PDB entry 1MOK | X-ray diffraction, 2.80 A resolution | chains A and B

== Chain A (and B) ==
Protein: orf3
From: Xanthobacter autotrophicus
Notes: EC 1.8.1.5; chain B of this document is another copy of the same molecule, construct and numbering; everything in this record applies to it too
Reference sequence: Q56839 (XECC_XANP2); numbering as in UniProt (aligned over 1-523)
Amino-acid sequence (523 residues; numbered 1 to 523; the number before each row is that of its first residue):
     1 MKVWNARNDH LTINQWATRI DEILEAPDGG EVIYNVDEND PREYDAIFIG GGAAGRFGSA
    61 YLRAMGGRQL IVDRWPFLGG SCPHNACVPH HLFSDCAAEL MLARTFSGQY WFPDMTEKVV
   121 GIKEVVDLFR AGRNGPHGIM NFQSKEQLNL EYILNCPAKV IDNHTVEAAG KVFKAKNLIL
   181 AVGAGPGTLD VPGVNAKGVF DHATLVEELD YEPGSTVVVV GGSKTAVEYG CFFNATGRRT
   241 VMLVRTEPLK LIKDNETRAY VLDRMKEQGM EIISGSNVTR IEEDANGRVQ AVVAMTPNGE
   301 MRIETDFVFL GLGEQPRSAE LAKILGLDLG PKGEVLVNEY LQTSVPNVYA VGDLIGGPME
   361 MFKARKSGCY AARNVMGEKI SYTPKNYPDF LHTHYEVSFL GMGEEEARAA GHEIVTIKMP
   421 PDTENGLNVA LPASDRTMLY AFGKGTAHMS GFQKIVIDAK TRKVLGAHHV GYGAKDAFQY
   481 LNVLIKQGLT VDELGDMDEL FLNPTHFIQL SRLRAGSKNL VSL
Not modelled in the structure: 1
Cystine bridges: Cys-82/Cys-87
Residues lining bound ligands: FAD (flavin-adenine dinucleotide): Gly-50, Gly-51, Gly-52, Ala-53, Ala-54, Gly-55, Val-72, Asp-73, Arg-74, Trp-75, Gly-79, Gly-80, Ser-81, Cys-82, Asn-85, Ala-86, Cys-87, His-90, His-91, Cys-156, Pro-157, Ala-158, Ala-181, Val-182, Gly-183, His-202, Thr-225, Glu-228, Tyr-229, Glu-314, Arg-317, Gly-352, Asp-353, Met-359, Glu-360, Met-361, Phe-362, Ala-364, Phe-390
UniProt features mapped onto this chain:
  - binding site (FAD): Ala-53, Ala-54, Ser-81, Ala-158, Asp-353, Met-361, Phe-501
  - binding site (2-oxopropyl-coenzyme M): Arg-56, Cys-82, Arg-365
  - binding site (NADP(+)): Gly-222 to Thr-225, Arg-245, Thr-246, Glu-360

== Interface between chain A and chain B ==
Residue-residue contacts (163; chain A residue first):
  Thr-12(A) / Glu-424(B)  hydrogen bond
  Ile-13(A) / Thr-423(B)
  Asn-14(A) / Glu-424(B)
  Asn-14(A) / Asn-425(B)  hydrogen bond
  Phe-57(A) / Gln-509(B)
  Phe-57(A) / Arg-512(B)
  Ala-60(A) / Leu-513(B)  hydrophobic
  Tyr-61(A) / Arg-512(B)
  Cys-82(A) / Phe-501(B)  hydrophobic
  Cys-87(A) / Leu-502(B)  hydrophobic
  Val-88(A) / Met-438(B)  hydrophobic
  Val-88(A) / Phe-442(B)  hydrophobic
  Val-88(A) / Leu-502(B)  hydrophobic
  His-91(A) / Asp-435(B)  salt bridge
  His-91(A) / Phe-501(B)
  His-91(A) / Leu-502(B)  hydrogen bond (side chain-backbone)
  Leu-92(A) / Met-438(B)  hydrophobic
  Leu-92(A) / Leu-439(B)
  Asp-95(A) / Ser-434(B)
  Asp-95(A) / Asp-435(B)
  Asp-95(A) / Arg-436(B)  hydrogen bond (side chain-backbone)
  Asp-95(A) / Thr-437(B)
  Asp-95(A) / Met-438(B)  hydrogen bond (side chain-backbone)
  Cys-96(A) / Trp-111(B)  hydrophobic
  Ala-98(A) / Arg-436(B)
  Glu-99(A) / Glu-99(B)
  Glu-99(A) / Leu-102(B)
  Glu-99(A) / Trp-111(B)
  Glu-99(A) / Arg-436(B)  salt bridge
  Leu-100(A) / Trp-111(B)
  Leu-102(A) / Glu-99(B)
  Tyr-110(A) / Glu-124(B)
  Tyr-110(A) / Leu-128(B)
  Trp-111(A) / Cys-96(B)  hydrophobic
  Trp-111(A) / Glu-99(B)
  Trp-111(A) / Leu-100(B)  hydrophobic
  Trp-111(A) / Val-120(B)  hydrophobic
  Pro-113(A) / Pro-113(B)
  Val-120(A) / Trp-111(B)  hydrophobic
  Glu-124(A) / Tyr-110(B)
  Leu-128(A) / Tyr-110(B)
  Leu-128(A) / Phe-442(B)
  Gly-132(A) / Phe-442(B)
  Arg-133(A) / Phe-442(B)
  Pro-136(A) / Ala-430(B)  hydrophobic
  Ile-139(A) / Leu-431(B)  hydrophobic
  Met-361(A) / Phe-501(B)  hydrophobic
  Phe-362(A) / Asp-498(B)
  Phe-362(A) / Glu-499(B)
  Arg-365(A) / Glu-499(B)  salt bridge
  Arg-365(A) / Phe-501(B)
  Arg-365(A) / Gln-509(B)
  Arg-365(A) / Arg-512(B)
  Lys-366(A) / Asp-496(B)  hydrogen bond (side chain-backbone)
  Lys-366(A) / Met-497(B)
  Lys-366(A) / Asp-498(B)  salt bridge
  Lys-366(A) / Arg-512(B)
  Tyr-370(A) / Asp-496(B)
  Pro-388(A) / Asp-498(B)
  Pro-388(A) / Leu-500(B)
  Phe-390(A) / Leu-500(B)  hydrophobic
  Phe-390(A) / Phe-501(B)
  His-392(A) / Asp-435(B)  salt bridge
  Glu-396(A) / Asp-435(B)
  Thr-423(A) / Ile-13(B)
  Glu-424(A) / Thr-12(B)  hydrogen bond
  Glu-424(A) / Asn-14(B)
  Asn-425(A) / Ile-13(B)
  Asn-425(A) / Asn-14(B)  hydrogen bond
  Val-429(A) / Ile-139(B)  hydrophobic
  Ala-430(A) / Pro-136(B)  hydrophobic
  Asp-435(A) / His-91(B)  salt bridge
  Asp-435(A) / Asp-95(B)
  Asp-435(A) / His-392(B)  salt bridge
  Asp-435(A) / Glu-396(B)
  Asp-435(A) / Lys-475(B)  salt bridge
  Arg-436(A) / Asp-95(B)  hydrogen bond (backbone-side chain)
  Arg-436(A) / Ala-98(B)
  Arg-436(A) / Glu-99(B)  salt bridge
  Arg-436(A) / Arg-436(B)
  Arg-436(A) / Tyr-472(B)
  Thr-437(A) / Asp-95(B)
  Met-438(A) / Val-88(B)  hydrophobic
  Met-438(A) / His-91(B)
  Met-438(A) / Leu-92(B)
  Met-438(A) / Asp-95(B)  hydrogen bond (backbone-side chain)
  Leu-439(A) / Leu-92(B)  hydrophobic
  Phe-442(A) / Val-88(B)  hydrophobic
  Phe-442(A) / Leu-128(B)
  Phe-442(A) / Phe-129(B)
  Phe-442(A) / Gly-132(B)
  Phe-442(A) / Arg-133(B)
  Tyr-472(A) / Arg-436(B)
  Gly-473(A) / Gly-473(B)
  Gly-473(A) / Asp-476(B)
  Lys-475(A) / Asp-435(B)  salt bridge
  Lys-475(A) / Leu-500(B)
  Lys-475(A) / Leu-502(B)  hydrogen bond (side chain-backbone)
  Asp-476(A) / Gly-473(B)
  Asp-476(A) / Ala-477(B)
  Asp-476(A) / Asn-503(B)
  Asp-476(A) / Pro-504(B)
  Asp-476(A) / Thr-505(B)  hydrogen bond
  Ala-477(A) / Asp-476(B)
  Ala-477(A) / Ala-477(B)  hydrophobic
  Ala-477(A) / Tyr-480(B)  hydrophobic
  Gln-479(A) / Asp-498(B)
  Gln-479(A) / Glu-499(B)
  Gln-479(A) / Leu-500(B)  hydrogen bond (side chain-backbone)
  Gln-479(A) / Asn-503(B)  hydrogen bond
  Gln-479(A) / Thr-505(B)
  Gln-479(A) / Ile-508(B)
  Tyr-480(A) / Ala-477(B)  hydrophobic
  Tyr-480(A) / Tyr-480(B)  hydrophobic
  Tyr-480(A) / Met-497(B)  hydrophobic
  Tyr-480(A) / Thr-505(B)  hydrogen bond
  Tyr-480(A) / Ile-508(B)
  Val-483(A) / Leu-484(B)  hydrophobic
  Val-483(A) / Met-497(B)  hydrophobic
  Leu-484(A) / Val-483(B)  hydrophobic
  Leu-484(A) / Leu-484(B)  hydrophobic
  Leu-484(A) / Gln-487(B)
  Gln-487(A) / Gln-487(B)  hydrogen bond
  Asp-496(A) / Lys-366(B)  hydrogen bond (backbone-side chain)
  Asp-496(A) / Tyr-370(B)  hydrogen bond
  Met-497(A) / Lys-366(B)  hydrogen bond (backbone-side chain)
  Met-497(A) / Tyr-480(B)  hydrophobic
  Met-497(A) / Val-483(B)  hydrophobic
  Asp-498(A) / Phe-362(B)
  Asp-498(A) / Lys-366(B)  salt bridge
  Asp-498(A) / Pro-388(B)
  Asp-498(A) / Gln-479(B)
  Glu-499(A) / Phe-362(B)
  Glu-499(A) / Arg-365(B)  salt bridge
  Glu-499(A) / Gln-479(B)
  Leu-500(A) / Pro-388(B)
  Leu-500(A) / Phe-390(B)  hydrophobic
  Leu-500(A) / Lys-475(B)
  Leu-500(A) / Gln-479(B)  hydrogen bond (backbone-side chain)
  Phe-501(A) / Cys-82(B)  hydrophobic
  Phe-501(A) / His-91(B)
  Phe-501(A) / Met-361(B)  hydrophobic
  Phe-501(A) / Arg-365(B)
  Phe-501(A) / Phe-390(B)
  Leu-502(A) / Cys-87(B)  hydrophobic
  Leu-502(A) / His-91(B)  hydrogen bond (backbone-side chain)
  Leu-502(A) / Lys-475(B)  hydrogen bond (backbone-side chain)
  Asn-503(A) / Asp-476(B)
  Asn-503(A) / Gln-479(B)  hydrogen bond
  Pro-504(A) / Asp-476(B)
  Thr-505(A) / Asp-476(B)  hydrogen bond
  Thr-505(A) / Gln-479(B)
  Thr-505(A) / Tyr-480(B)  hydrogen bond
  Ile-508(A) / Gln-479(B)
  Gln-509(A) / Phe-57(B)
  Gln-509(A) / Arg-365(B)
  Arg-512(A) / Phe-57(B)
  Arg-512(A) / Tyr-61(B)
  Arg-512(A) / Arg-365(B)
  Arg-512(A) / Lys-366(B)
  Leu-513(A) / Phe-57(B)  hydrophobic
  Leu-513(A) / Ala-60(B)  hydrophobic
  Gly-516(A) / Tyr-61(B)
Other interface residues (no listed pair), chain A (94 interface residues in all): Arg-56, Ala-64, Ala-103, Met-115, Lys-118, Phe-129, Cys-369, Tyr-382, Tyr-387, Asp-389, Asp-422, Leu-431, Ser-434, Gly-443, Ala-474, Phe-478, Leu-481, Asn-482, Leu-494, Phe-507, Ser-517, Lys-518
Other interface residues (no listed pair), chain B (92 interface residues in all): Arg-56, Ala-64, Ala-103, Met-115, Lys-118, Gln-147, Cys-369, Tyr-382, Asn-386, Tyr-387, Asp-389, Val-429, Gly-443, Phe-478, Leu-481, Leu-494, Phe-507, Gly-516, Ser-517

== Summary ==
94 residues of chain A face 92 of chain B across their interface; the contacts include 25 hydrogen bonds and
12 salt bridges. Polar pairs include His-91(A)/Asp-435(B), Glu-99(A)/Arg-436(B) and Arg-365(A)/Glu-499(B).
Bound to chain A: flavin-adenine dinucleotide.
Chain A and chain B are both orf3 (Xanthobacter autotrophicus); the structure, NADPH dependent 2-ketopropyl
coenzyme M oxidoreductase/carboxylase, was determined by X-ray diffraction, deposited together with 1MO9.
